9BY0 - chains B and D of the 5 polymer chains in the assembly; structure by electron microscopy, 4.19 A resolution (low resolution: residue-level contacts below are approximate; hydrogen-bond / salt-bridge calls are withheld).

# Chain B
Protein: Ribonucleoside-diphosphate reductase subunit alpha
Source organism: Bacillus subtilis
Notes: EC 1.17.4.1
UniProtKB: P50620 (RIR1_BACSU); residues 1-700 here = UniProt positions 1-700
Chain sequence (700 residues; numbered 1 to 700; the number before each row is that of its first residue):
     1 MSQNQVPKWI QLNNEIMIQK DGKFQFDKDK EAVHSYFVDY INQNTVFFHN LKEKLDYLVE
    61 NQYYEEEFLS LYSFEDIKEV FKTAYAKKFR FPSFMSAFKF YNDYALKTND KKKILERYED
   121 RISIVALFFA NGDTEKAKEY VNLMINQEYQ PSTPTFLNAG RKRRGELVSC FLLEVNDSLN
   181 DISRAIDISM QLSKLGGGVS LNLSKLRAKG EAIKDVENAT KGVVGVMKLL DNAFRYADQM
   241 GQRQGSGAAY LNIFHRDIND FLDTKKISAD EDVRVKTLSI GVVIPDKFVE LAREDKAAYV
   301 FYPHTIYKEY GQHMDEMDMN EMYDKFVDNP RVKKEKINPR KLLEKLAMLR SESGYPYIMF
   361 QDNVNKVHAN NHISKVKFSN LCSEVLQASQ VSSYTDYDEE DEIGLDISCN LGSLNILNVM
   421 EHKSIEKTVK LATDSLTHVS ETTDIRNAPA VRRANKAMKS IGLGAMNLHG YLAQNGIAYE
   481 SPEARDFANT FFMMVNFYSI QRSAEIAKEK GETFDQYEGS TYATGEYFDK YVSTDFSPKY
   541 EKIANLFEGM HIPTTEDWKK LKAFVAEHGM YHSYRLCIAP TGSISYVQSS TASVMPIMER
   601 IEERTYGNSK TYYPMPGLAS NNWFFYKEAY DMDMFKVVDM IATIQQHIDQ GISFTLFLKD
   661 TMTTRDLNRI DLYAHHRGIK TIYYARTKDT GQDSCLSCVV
Not modelled in the structure: 1-5, 689-700
Cystine bridges: Cys170-Cys409
Ligand contacts:
  - ATP (adenosine-5'-triphosphate): Val33, His34, Phe37, Asn42, Lys88, Phe89, Arg90, Phe91, Arg117
  - GDP (guanosine-5'-diphosphate): Phe47, Phe48, His49, Asn50, Leu51, Lys54, Lys78, Phe81, Lys82, Tyr85, Asp120
  - dTTP (TTP), molecule 1: Asp177, Ser178, Leu179, Ile182, Leu206, Arg207, Ala212, Ile213, Lys214, Thr220, Lys221
  - dTTP (TTP), molecule 2: Lys194, Tyr236, Ala237, Asp238
UniProt features mapped onto this chain:
  - active site: Asn380 (Proton acceptor), Cys382 (Cysteine radical intermediate), Glu384 (Proton acceptor)
  - binding site (substrate): Thr153, Ser169, Cys170, Gly198, Asn380 to Glu384, Pro580 to Ile584
  - site: Cys170 (Important for hydrogen atom transfer), Asp177 (Allosteric effector binding), Arg207 (Allosteric effector binding), Cys409 (Important for hydrogen atom transfer), Tyr683 (Important for electron transfer), Tyr684 (Important for electron transfer), Cys695 (Interacts with thioredoxin/glutaredoxin), Cys698 (Interacts with thioredoxin/glutaredoxin)
  - mutagenesis: His255 (H255Y: In ts-A 73; temperature-sensitive lethal mutation)
From the paper describing this entry:
  - catalytic residues: Cys382 (citing earlier work)

# Chain D
Protein: Ribonucleoside-diphosphate reductase subunit beta
Source organism: Bacillus subtilis
Notes: EC 1.17.4.1
UniProtKB: P50621 (RIR2_BACSU); residues 1-329 here = UniProt positions 1-329
Chain sequence (350 residues; row label = number of the first residue in the row; numbers below 1 keep their minus sign (Met-20 is residue -20)):
   -20 MGSSHHHHHH SSGLVPRGSH MMTKIYDAAN WSKHEDDFTQ MFYNQNVKQF WLPEEIALNG
    40 DLLTWKYLGK NEQDTYMKVL AGLTLLDTEQ GNTGMPIVAE HVDGHQRKAV LNFMAMMENA
   100 VHAKSYSNIF MTLAPTETIN EVFEWVKQNK YLQKKAQMIV GLYKAIQKDD EISLFKAMVA
   160 SVYLESFLFY SGFYYPLYFY GQGKLMQSGE IINLILRDEA IHGVYVGLLA QEIYNKQTEE
   220 KKAELREFAI DLLNQLYENE LEYTEDLYDQ VGLSHDVKKF IRYNANKALM NLGFDPYFEE
   280 EDINPIVLNG LNTKTKSHDF FSMKGNGYKK ATVEPLKDDD FYFEDEKEQI
Not modelled in the structure: -20 to 15, 291-310, 323-329
Construct notes: initiating methionine (-20); expression tag (-19 to 0)
Metal / ion sites: Mn2+ site 1: Asp66, Glu97, His101, Glu198; Mn2+ site 2: Glu97, Glu164, Glu198, His201
UniProt features mapped onto this chain:
  - active site: Tyr105
  - binding site (Fe cation): Asp66, Glu97, His101, Glu164, Glu198, His201

# Chain B / chain D interface
Contacting residue pairs (30; chain B residue first):
  Ala292(B) - Phe320(D)
  Arg293(B) - Phe320(D)
  Arg293(B) - Tyr321(D)
  Glu294(B) - Tyr321(D)
  Arg340(B) - Leu315(D)
  Arg340(B) - Lys316(D)
  Arg340(B) - Asp317(D)
  Arg340(B) - Phe320(D)
  Leu343(B) - Phe320(D)
  Glu344(B) - Pro314(D)
  Glu344(B) - Leu315(D)
  Phe635(B) - Phe322(D)
  Thr663(B) - Thr311(D)
  Thr663(B) - Glu313(D)
  Thr664(B) - Thr311(D)
  Thr664(B) - Val312(D)
  Thr664(B) - Glu313(D)
  Arg665(B) - Glu313(D)
  Arg665(B) - Pro314(D)
  Arg665(B) - Lys316(D)
  Arg665(B) - Asp319(D)
  Asn668(B) - Leu315(D)
  Arg669(B) - Asp318(D)
  Arg669(B) - Asp319(D)
  Arg669(B) - Phe322(D)
  Leu672(B) - Asp319(D)
  Leu672(B) - Phe320(D)
  Leu672(B) - Phe322(D)
  Tyr673(B) - Phe322(D)
  His676(B) - Phe322(D)
Other interface residues (no listed pair), chain B (17 interface residues in all): Val289, Asn608
Other interface residues (no listed pair), chain D (13 interface residues in all): Pro275

# Summary
17 residues of chain B and 13 residues of chain D are in contact. Chain B binds dTTP, ATP and GDP. UniProt
lists 3 active-site residues, 14 substrate-binding residues and one mutagenesis site on chain B; active-site
residue Tyr105(D) on chain D. From the paper: the catalytic residue Cys382(B).
Here chain B is Ribonucleoside-diphosphate reductase subunit alpha and chain D is Ribonucleoside-diphosphate
reductase subunit beta, both from Bacillus subtilis. Entry 9BY0 (Class 16 model for pre-reduction condition of
Bacillus subtilis ribonucleotide reductase complex) was determined by electron microscopy, deposited together
with 9BW3, 9BWX, 9BX2, 9BX3, 9BX6, 9BX8 and 39 further entries.
